3PCI - chains A and M of the 12 polymer chains in the assembly; structure by X-ray diffraction, 2.21 A resolution.

[Chain A]
Molecule: Protocatechuate 3,4-dioxygenase
From: Pseudomonas putida
Notes: EC 1.13.11.3
Reference sequence: P00436 (PCXA_PSEPU); numbering as in UniProt (aligned over 1-200)
Sequence (200 residues; numbered 1 to 200; the number before each row is that of its first residue):
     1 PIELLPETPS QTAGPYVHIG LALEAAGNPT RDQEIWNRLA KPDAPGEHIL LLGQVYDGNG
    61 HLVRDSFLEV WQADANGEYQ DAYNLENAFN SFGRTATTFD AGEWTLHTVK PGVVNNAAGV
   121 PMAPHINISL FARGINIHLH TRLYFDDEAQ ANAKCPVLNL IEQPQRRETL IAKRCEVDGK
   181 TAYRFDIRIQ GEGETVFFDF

[Chain M]
Molecule: Protocatechuate 3,4-dioxygenase
From: Pseudomonas putida
Notes: EC 1.13.11.3
Reference sequence: P00437 (PCXB_PSEPU); residues 301-538 here correspond to UniProt positions 1-238 (UniProt number = residue number - 300)
Sequence (238 residues; row label = number of the first residue in the row):
   301 PAQDNSRFVI RDRNWHPKAL TPDYKTSIAR SPRQALVSIP QSISETTGPN FSHLGFGAHD
   361 HDLLLNFNNG GLPIGERIIV AGRVVDQYGK PVPNTLVEMW QANAGGRYRH KNDRYLAPLD
   421 PNFGGVGRCL TDSDGYYSFR TIKPGPYPWR NGPNDWRPAH IHFGISGPSI ATKLITQLYF
   481 EGDPLIPMCP IVKSIANPEA VQQLIAKLDM NNANPMDCLA YRFDIVLRGQ RKTHFENC
Disordered / not traced: 368-370, 537-538
Glycans and other covalent adducts: beta-mercaptoethanol (BME) linked to C429

[How chain A and chain M interact]
Contacting residue pairs (162; chain A residue first):
  L4(A) with V309(M), hydrophobic; Q387(M); Y388(M), hydrophobic
  L5(A) with D386(M); Q387(M), hydrogen bond (backbone-side chain); G389(M); V526(M), hydrophobic
  P6(A) with W315(M); Q503(M); V526(M)
  E7(A) with R311(M), salt bridge; W315(M), hydrogen bond (backbone-side chain); H316(M), salt bridge; Q387(M); Q503(M), hydrogen bond (backbone-side chain); V526(M); R528(M)
  T8(A) with H316(M); L474(M); T476(M); Q503(M); L504(M); I525(M); V526(M), hydrogen bond (side chain-backbone)
  P9(A) with H316(M); T476(M), hydrogen bond (backbone-side chain); A500(M); Q503(M); L504(M)
  S10(A) with H316(M), hydrogen bond (backbone-side chain); P317(M); L474(M); I475(M); T476(M)
  Q11(A) with I475(M), hydrogen bond (backbone-backbone); T476(M); Q477(M); Y479(M), hydrogen bond; I491(M); S494(M); I495(M); L504(M)
  T12(A) with Y324(M); Q477(M), hydrogen bond (backbone-side chain)
  A13(A) with W400(M); H462(M); I475(M), hydrophobic
  Y16(A) with W400(M), hydrogen bond (backbone-side chain); Y408(M), hydrophobic; H410(M); N412(M); D413(M)
  V17(A) with W400(M)
  I19(A) with W400(M); Y408(M), hydrophobic; R409(M); H410(M); V426(M)
  G20(A) with W400(M)
  L21(A) with E398(M); I475(M), hydrophobic
  A25(A) with K411(M), hydrogen bond (backbone-side chain)
  A26(A) with K411(M), hydrogen bond (backbone-side chain)
  G27(A) with K411(M)
  N28(A) with R409(M), hydrogen bond (side chain-backbone)
  R31(A) with V426(M); R428(M)
  Q33(A) with L354(M); G355(M), hydrogen bond (side chain-backbone); R428(M), hydrogen bond (backbone-side chain)
  E34(A) with R428(M), salt bridge
  I35(A) with F351(M), hydrophobic
  D57(A) with A329(M)
  G58(A) with A329(M), hydrogen bond (backbone-backbone)
  N59(A) with A329(M)
  V63(A) with R330(M)
  D65(A) with R330(M), salt bridge
  E69(A) with K473(M), salt bridge
  W71(A) with S344(M), hydrogen bond (side chain-backbone); T347(M), hydrogen bond; G348(M); P349(M); I470(M), hydrophobic
  E78(A) with P301(M)
  Y79(A) with P301(M); A302(M), hydrogen bond (backbone-backbone); S344(M), hydrogen bond; T347(M)
  Q80(A) with P301(M)
  D81(A) with P301(M); A302(M); G348(M); P349(M); N350(M), hydrogen bond (backbone-backbone)
  Y83(A) with N350(M), hydrogen bond (backbone-backbone); F351(M), hydrophobic; H353(M)
  F92(A) with P349(M), hydrophobic; F351(M), hydrophobic
  R94(A) with E398(M), salt bridge
  F99(A) with H410(M); K411(M)
  V114(A) with I343(M), hydrophobic
  N115(A) with I343(M)
  A117(A) with R307(M); Q341(M)
  M122(A) with S342(M)
  H125(A) with S344(M), hydrogen bond
  N127(A) with S344(M); E345(M)
  F131(A) with K473(M); I475(M), hydrophobic
  R133(A) with Y324(M); T326(M); R330(M), hydrogen bond (backbone-side chain)
  G134(A) with Y324(M), hydrogen bond (backbone-side chain); T326(M); S327(M); R330(M)
  I135(A) with R330(M)
  N136(A) with P317(M); K318(M), hydrogen bond (side chain-backbone); A319(M), hydrogen bond (side chain-backbone); T321(M), hydrogen bond; Y324(M)
  I137(A) with R313(M); H316(M); P317(M)
  H138(A) with K473(M)
  L139(A) with P332(M), hydrophobic
  R142(A) with S342(M); S344(M); E345(M), salt bridge
  L160(A) with I339(M), hydrophobic; P340(M)
  R166(A) with Q334(M)
  I189(A) with R330(M); S331(M); P332(M)
  Q190(A) with I328(M), hydrogen bond (side chain-backbone); A329(M); S331(M), hydrogen bond (side chain-backbone); R333(M)
  E194(A) with P332(M); R333(M), hydrogen bond (side chain-backbone); Q334(M), hydrogen bond (side chain-backbone)
  V196(A) with V337(M), hydrophobic
  F197(A) with P332(M), hydrophobic; L336(M); V337(M), hydrogen bond (backbone-backbone)
  F198(A) with V337(M); I339(M), hydrophobic
  D199(A) with R313(M), salt bridge; V337(M), hydrogen bond (backbone-backbone); S338(M); I339(M), hydrogen bond (backbone-backbone)
  F200(A) with I310(M); I339(M); Q341(M), hydrogen bond (backbone-side chain); E345(M); A471(M), hydrophobic; R528(M), hydrogen bond (backbone-side chain)
Interface residues without a listed pair, chain A (73 interface residues in all): P15, H18, L23, A82, N84, N116, A132, H140, V157, I161
Interface residues without a listed pair, chain M (84 interface residues in all): D304, A335, D360, V385, L396, Q401, G427, V492, D524, L527, E536

[Overview]
73 residues of chain A face 84 of chain M across their interface; the contacts include 37 hydrogen bonds and 8
salt bridges. Polar contacts include E7(A)-R311(M), E7(A)-H316(M) and E34(A)-R428(M).
Here chain A is Protocatechuate 3,4-dioxygenase and chain M is Protocatechuate 3,4-dioxygenase, both from
Pseudomonas putida. Entry 3PCI (Structure of protocatechuate 3,4-dioxygenase complexed with
3-iodo-4-hydroxybenzoate) was determined by X-ray diffraction together with 3PCB, 3PCC, 3PCE, 3PCF, 3PCG and
3PCH from the same study.
